PDB entry 6W2D | electron microscopy, 4.00 A resolution | chains J and Z of the 21 polymer chains in the assembly

Chain J:
Molecule: Major capsid protein
Organism: Epstein-Barr virus (strain B95-8)
UniProtKB: P03226 (MCP_EBVB9); residues 1-1381 here = UniProt positions 1-1381
Sequence (1381 residues; row label = number of the first residue in the row):
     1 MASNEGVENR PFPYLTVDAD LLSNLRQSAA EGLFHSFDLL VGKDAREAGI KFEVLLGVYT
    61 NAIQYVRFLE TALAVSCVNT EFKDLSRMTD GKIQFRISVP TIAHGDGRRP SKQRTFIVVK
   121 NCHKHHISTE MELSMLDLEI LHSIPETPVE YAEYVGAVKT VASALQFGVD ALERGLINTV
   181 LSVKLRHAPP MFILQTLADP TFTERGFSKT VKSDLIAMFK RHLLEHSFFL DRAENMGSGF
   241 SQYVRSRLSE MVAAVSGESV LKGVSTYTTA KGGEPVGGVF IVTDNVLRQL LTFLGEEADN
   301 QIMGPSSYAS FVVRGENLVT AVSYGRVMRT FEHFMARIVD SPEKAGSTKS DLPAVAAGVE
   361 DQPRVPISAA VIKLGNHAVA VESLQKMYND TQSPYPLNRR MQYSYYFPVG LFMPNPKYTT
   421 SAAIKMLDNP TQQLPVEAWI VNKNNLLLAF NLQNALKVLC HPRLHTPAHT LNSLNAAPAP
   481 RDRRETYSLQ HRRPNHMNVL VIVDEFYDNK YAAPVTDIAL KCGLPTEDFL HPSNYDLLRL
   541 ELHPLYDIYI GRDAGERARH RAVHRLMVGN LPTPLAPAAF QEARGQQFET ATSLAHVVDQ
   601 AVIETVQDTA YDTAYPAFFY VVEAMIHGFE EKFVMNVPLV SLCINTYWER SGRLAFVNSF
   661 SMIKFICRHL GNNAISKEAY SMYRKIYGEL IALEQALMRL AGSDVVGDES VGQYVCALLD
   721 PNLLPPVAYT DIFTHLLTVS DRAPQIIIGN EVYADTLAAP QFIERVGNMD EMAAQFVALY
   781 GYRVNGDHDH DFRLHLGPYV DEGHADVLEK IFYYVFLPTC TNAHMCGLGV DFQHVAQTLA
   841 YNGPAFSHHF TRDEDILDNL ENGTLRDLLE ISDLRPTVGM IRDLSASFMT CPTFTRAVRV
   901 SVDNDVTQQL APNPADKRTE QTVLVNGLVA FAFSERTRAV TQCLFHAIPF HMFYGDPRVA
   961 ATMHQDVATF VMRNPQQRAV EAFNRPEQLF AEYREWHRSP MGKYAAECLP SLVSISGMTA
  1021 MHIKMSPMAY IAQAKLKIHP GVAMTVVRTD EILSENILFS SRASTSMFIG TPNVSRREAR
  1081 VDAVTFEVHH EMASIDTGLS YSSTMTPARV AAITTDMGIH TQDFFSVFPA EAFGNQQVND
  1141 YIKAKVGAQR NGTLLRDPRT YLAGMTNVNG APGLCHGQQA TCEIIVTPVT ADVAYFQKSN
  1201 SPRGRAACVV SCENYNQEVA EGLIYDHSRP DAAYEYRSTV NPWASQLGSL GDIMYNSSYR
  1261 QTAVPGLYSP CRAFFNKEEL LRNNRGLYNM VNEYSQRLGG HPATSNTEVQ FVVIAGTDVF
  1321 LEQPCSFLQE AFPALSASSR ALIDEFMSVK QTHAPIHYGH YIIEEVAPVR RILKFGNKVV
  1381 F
Not modelled in the structure: 1-2, 338-364

Chain Z:
Molecule: Small capsomere-interacting protein
Organism: Epstein-Barr virus (strain B95-8)
UniProtKB: P14348 (SCP_EBVB9); numbering as in UniProt (aligned over 1-176)
Sequence (176 residues; numbered 1 to 176; the number before each row is that of its first residue):
     1 MARRLPKPTL QGRLEADFPD SPLLPKFQEL NQNNLPNDVF REAQRSYLVF LTSQFCYEEY
    61 VQRTFGVPRR QRAIDKRQRA SVAGAGAHAH LGGSSATPVQ QAQAAASAGT GALASSAPST
   121 AVAQSATPSV SSSISSLRAA TSGATAAASA AAAVDTGSGG GGQPHDTAPR GARKKQ
Not modelled in the structure: 78-176

How chain J and chain Z interact:
Residue-residue contacts (64; chain J residue first):
  His-496(J) with Met-1(Z)
  Asn-498(J) with Met-1(Z), hydrogen bond (side chain-backbone); Ala-2(Z), hydrogen bond (side chain-backbone)
  Leu-500(J) with Arg-3(Z)
  Val-501(J) with Met-1(Z); Arg-3(Z)
  Asp-504(J) with Arg-3(Z), salt bridge
  Met-635(J) with Tyr-60(Z)
  Met-769(J) with Tyr-57(Z)
  Asp-770(J) with Tyr-57(Z)
  Phe-776(J) with Gln-54(Z)
  Tyr-780(J) with Ser-46(Z), hydrogen bond (side chain-backbone); Tyr-47(Z), hydrogen bond (side chain-backbone); Phe-50(Z), hydrophobic
  Asp-789(J) with Met-1(Z), hydrogen bond (side chain-backbone); Ala-2(Z)
  Asp-831(J) with Arg-4(Z), salt bridge; Leu-5(Z)
  Gln-833(J) with Arg-4(Z), hydrogen bond
  His-834(J) with Arg-4(Z), hydrogen bond; Leu-5(Z); Lys-7(Z); Pro-8(Z)
  Gln-837(J) with Leu-10(Z); Arg-45(Z); Val-49(Z)
  Thr-838(J) with Pro-8(Z)
  Ala-840(J) with Val-49(Z), hydrophobic; Thr-52(Z)
  Tyr-841(J) with Gln-11(Z); Leu-14(Z), hydrogen bond (side chain-backbone); Arg-45(Z); Leu-48(Z), hydrophobic
  Phe-846(J) with Ser-21(Z); Leu-48(Z), hydrophobic; Thr-52(Z)
  Ser-847(J) with Phe-18(Z)
  His-848(J) with Ser-21(Z), hydrogen bond; Pro-22(Z); Phe-55(Z)
  Arg-852(J) with Arg-63(Z)
  Glu-861(J) with Gln-11(Z)
  Asn-862(J) with Gln-11(Z)
  Gly-863(J) with Thr-9(Z)
  Thr-864(J) with Pro-8(Z); Thr-9(Z)
  Arg-882(J) with Cys-56(Z)
  Asp-883(J) with Tyr-60(Z); Arg-63(Z), salt bridge
  Ser-885(J) with Ser-53(Z); Cys-56(Z), hydrogen bond
  Ala-886(J) with Cys-56(Z), hydrophobic; Tyr-57(Z)
  Phe-888(J) with Ser-53(Z)
  Met-889(J) with Ser-53(Z); Gln-54(Z); Tyr-57(Z), hydrophobic
  Phe-894(J) with Arg-4(Z)
  Gln-942(J) with Leu-5(Z); Pro-6(Z)
  Cys-943(J) with Leu-5(Z); Pro-6(Z); Pro-8(Z), hydrophobic
  Leu-944(J) with Leu-5(Z)
Also at the interface, not in a pair above, chain J (42 interface residues in all): Val-634, Val-777, Ala-836, Gly-843, His-849, Phe-945
Also at the interface, not in a pair above, chain Z (34 interface residues in all): Arg-13, Glu-15, Leu-23, Leu-24, Ala-43

Summary:
42 residues of chain J and 34 residues of chain Z are in contact, with 10 hydrogen bonds and 3 salt bridges.
Polar pairs include Asp-504(J)/Arg-3(Z), Asp-831(J)/Arg-4(Z) and Asp-883(J)/Arg-63(Z).
Here chain J is Major capsid protein and chain Z is Small capsomere-interacting protein, both from
Epstein-Barr virus (strain B95-8). Entry 6W2D (Structures of Capsid and Capsid-Associated Tegument Complex
inside the Epstein-Barr Virus) was determined by electron microscopy together with 6W19 and 6W2E from the same
study.
